Entry 9CB6 (X-ray diffraction, 2.83 A resolution); this record covers chain A.

Chain A:
Molecule: Response regulator receiver protein
Source organism: Rubellimicrobium thermophilum DSM 16684
UniProtKB: S9QU65 (S9QU65_9RHOB); residues 1-265 here = UniProt positions 1-265
Chain sequence (268 residues; row label = number of the first residue in the row; numbers below 1 keep their minus sign (Gly-2 is residue -2)):
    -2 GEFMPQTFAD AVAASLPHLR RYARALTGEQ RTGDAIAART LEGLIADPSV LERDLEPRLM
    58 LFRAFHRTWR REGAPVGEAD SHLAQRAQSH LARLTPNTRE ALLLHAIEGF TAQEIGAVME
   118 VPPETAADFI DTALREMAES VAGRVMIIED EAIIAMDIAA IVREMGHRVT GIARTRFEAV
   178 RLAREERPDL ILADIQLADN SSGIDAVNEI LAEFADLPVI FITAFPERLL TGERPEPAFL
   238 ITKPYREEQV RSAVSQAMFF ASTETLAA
Not modelled in the structure: -2 to 2, 72-88, 260-265
Sequence notes: expression tag (-2 to 0)
From the paper describing this entry:
  - post-translational modification sites: Asp191 (proposed by the authors, not directly observed)
  - conformationally variable residues (loop rearrangement): Arg173, Arg184, Gln193
  - contacts within the chain: Asp191-Gln193

Summary:
From the paper: a modification site at Asp191; conformational variability at Arg173, Arg184 and Gln193.
Chain A is Response regulator receiver protein (Rubellimicrobium thermophilum DSM 16684); the structure,
Crystal Structure of RT-PhyR (ruthe_02744), was determined by X-ray diffraction, deposited together with 9BY5.
